Entry 8EUY (electron microscopy, 3.00 A resolution); this record covers chains 1 and Y of the 40 polymer chains in the assembly.

== Chain 1 ==
Molecule: 3497-nt RNA strand
Organism: Schizosaccharomyces pombe
Sequence (3497 nucleotides; row label = number of the first residue in the row; note: 1 number in that range is skipped by the numbering (no residue carries it; nothing is unmodelled there)):
     1 AUUUGACCUC AAAUCAGGUA GGACUACGCG CUGAACUUAA GCAUAUCAAU AAGCGCAGGA
    61 AAAGAAAAUA ACCAUGAUUC CCUCAGUAAC GGCGAGUGAA GCGGGAAAAG CUCAAAUUUG
   121 AAAUCUGGCA ACAUUUCUUU UGUUGUCCGA GUUGUAAUUU CAAGAAGCUG CUUUGAGUGU
   181 AGACGAUCGG UCUAAGUUCC UUGGAACAGG ACGUCAGAGA GGGUGAGAAC CCCGUCUUUG
   241 GUCGAUUGGA UAUGCCAUAU AAAGCGCUUU CGAAGAGUCG AGUUGUUUGG GAAUGCAGCU
   301 CUAAAUGGGU GGUAAAUUUC AUCUAAAGCU AAAUAUUGGC GAGAGACCGA UAGCGAACAA
   361 GUAGAGUGAU CGAAAGAUGA AAAGAACUUU GAAAAGAGAG UUAAAUAGUA CGUGAAAUUG
   421 CUGAAAGGGA AGCAUUGGAA AUCAGUCUUA CCUGGGUGAG AUCAGUAGUC UCUUCGCGAG
   481 ACUAUGCACU CUGAACCUGU GGUAGGUCAG CAUCAGUUUU CGGGGGCGGA AAAAGAAUAA
   541 GGGAAGGUGG CUUUCCGGGU UCUGCCUGGG GAGUGUUUAU AG
  582A C
   583 CC
   586 UUGUUGUAAU ACGUCCACUG GGGACUGAGG ACUGCGGCUU CGUGCCAAGG AUGCUGACAU
   646 AAUGGUUUUC AAUGGCCCGU CUUGAAACAC GGACCAAGGA GUCUAGCAUC UAUGCGAGUG
   706 UUUGGGUGAU GAAAACCCAU CCGCGAAAUG AAAGUGAAUG CAGGUGGGAA CGCCCUUGUG
   766 GCGUGCACCA UCGACCGACC CGGAAGUUUG UCAAUGGAAG GGUUUGAGUA AGAGCAUAGC
   826 UGUUGGGACC CGAAAGAUGG UGAACUAUGC CUGAAUAGGG UGAAGCCAGA GGAAACUCUG
   886 GUGGAGGCUC GUAGAGAUUC UGACGUGCAA AUCGAUCUUC AAAUUUGGGU AUAGGGGCGA
   946 AAGACUAAUC GAACCAUCUA GUAGCUGGUU CCUGCCGAAG UUUCCCUCAG GAUAGCAGAA
  1006 ACUCAGAUCA GUUUUAUGAG GUAAAGCGAA UGAUUAGAGG UCUUGGGGAA GGAAUUUCCU
  1066 CAACCUAUUC UCAAACUUUA AAUAUGUAAG ACGCCCUUGU CGCUUAAUUG GACGUGGGCC
  1126 AUCGAAUGAG AGUUUCUAGU GGGCCAUUUU UGGUAAGCAG AACUGGCGAU GCGGGAUGAA
  1186 CCGAACGUGA GGUUAAGGUG CCGGAAUGUA CGCUCAUCAG ACACCAGAAA AGGUGUUAGU
  1246 UCAUCUAGAC AGCAGGACGG UGGCCAUGGA AGUCGGAAUC CGCUAAGGAG UGUGUAACAA
  1306 CUCACCUGCC GAAUGAACUA GCCCUGAAAA UGGAUGGCGC UUAAGCGUAC UACCCAUACC
  1366 UCACCGUCUG GGUUAGCUUU GAGAAGCUCA GACGAGUAGG CAGGCGUGGA GGUUUGUGAC
  1426 GAAGCCUUGG GCGUGAGCCU GGGUCGAACA GCCUCUAGUG CAGAUCUUGG UGGAAGUAGC
  1486 AAAUAUUCAA AUGAGAACUU UGAAGACUGA AGUGGGGAAA GGUUCCAUGU GAACAGCAGU
  1546 UGGACAUGGG UUAGUCGAUC CUAAGAGAUA GGGAAGCUCC GUAUGAAAGU UGCACGAUUU
  1606 UUCGUGCCUC CUAUCGAAAG GGAAUCCGGU UAAUAUUCCG GAACCAGAAG GUGGAAUCAA
  1666 CACGGCAACG UAAAUGAAGU UGGAGACGUC GGCGGGAGCC CUGGGAAGAG UUCUCUUUUC
  1726 UUUUUAACAA ACCAUUGAAC UACCCUGAAA UCGGUUUAUC CGGAGCUAGG GUAUGGUGUU
  1786 UGGAAGAGUU CAGCGCCUCA UGCUGAAUCC GGUGCGCUCU CGACGGCCCU UGAAAAUCCA
  1846 ACGGAAGAAU GGACCUUCGG GUCCUUGUUU UCACAUCUGG UCGUACUCAU AACCGCAGCA
  1906 GGUCUCCAAG GUGAACAGCC UCUAGUUGAU AGAACAAUGU AGAUAAGGGA AGUCGGCAAA
  1966 AUGGAUCCGU AACUUCGGGA UAAGGAUUGG CUCUAAGGGU UGGGUACGUU GGGCCUUGGA
  2026 ACCUGAACGG UUGCUGGACU GAGCGUGGAC CGAUGUCUUU UCUCGCCUUU CGGGGUGAGA
  2086 AGGGAUGUUG GACCUGCUUG GACCUUGGCG GCCGGGAAGU CCUUGGUCGG GCUUUUCUCC
  2146 UUCUCGGGGA UUAUGCUCUU ACUGGCGUAC GUUUAACAAC CAACUUAGAA CUGGUACGGA
  2206 CAAGGGGAAU CUGACUGUCU AAUUAAAACA UAGCAUUGCG AUGGCCAGAA AGUGGUGUUG
  2266 ACGCAAUGUG AUUUCUGCCC AGUGCUCUGA AUGUCAAAGU GAAGAAAUUC AACCAAGCGC
  2326 GGGUAAACGG CGGGAGUAAC UAUGACUCUC UUAAGGUAGC CAAAUGCCUC GUCAUCUAAC
  2386 UAGUGACGCG CAUGAAUGGA UUAACGAGAU UCCCACUGUC CCUAUCUACU AUCUAGCGAA
  2446 ACCACAGCCU GGGGAACGGG CCAGGCAAAA UCAGCGGGGA AAGAAGACCC UGUUGAGCUU
  2506 GACUCUAGUU UGACAUUGUG AAGAGACAUA GAGGGUGUAG GAUAAGUGGG AGUAUGUUUC
  2566 GGCAUACGCC GGUGAAAUAC CACUACCUUU AUCGUUUCUU UACUUAAUCA AUGAAGCGGA
  2626 AUUGGGAUUU AUUUCCCAUA UUCUAGCGUU AAAGUUUCUU CGCGAACUGA UCCGCGUUGA
  2686 UGACAUUGUC AGGUGGGGAG UUUGGCUGGG GCGGCACAUC UGUUAAAAGA UAACGCAGGU
  2746 GUCCUAAGGG GGACUCAUCG AGAACAGAAA UCUCGAGUAG AAUAAAAGGG UAAAAGUCCC
  2806 CUUGAUUUUG AUUUUCAGUG UGAAUACAAA CCAUGAAAGU GUGGCCUAUC GAUCCUUUGU
  2866 UCCCUCGAAA UUUGAGGACA GAGGUGCCAG AAAAGUUACC ACAGGGAUAA CUGGCUUGUG
  2926 GCAGCCAAGC GUUCAUAGCG ACGUUGCUUU UUGAUUCUUC GAUGUCGGCU CUUCCUAUCA
  2986 UACCGAAGCA GAAUUCGGUA AGCGUUGGAU UGUUCACCCA CUAAUAGGGA ACGUGAGCUG
  3046 GGUUUAGACC GUCGUGAGAC AGGUUAGUUU UACCCUACUG AUGAAGUGUC GUCGCAAUGG
  3106 UAAUUCAACU UAGUACGAGA GGAACCGUUG AUUCAGAUCA UUGGUAUUUG CGGCUGCCUG
  3166 ACAAGGCAAU GCCGCGGAGC UAUCAUCUGC UGGAUAACGG CUGAACGCCU CUAAGCCAGA
  3226 AUCCGUGCCA GAAAGCGACG AUUUUUUGGU CCGCAUGAUU UAUAUGUAUA AAAAUAGAGG
  3286 UAGGACUUGU UCCUACUCUC CUGUAUCGUA GAAGAUGGGC GAUGGUUGAU GAAACGGAAG
  3346 UGUUUUAUUG ACUUGUCCAU GAAAUUCCAU UGAAAUCUUG UGCGGAAUCG AAUCCAUUGC
  3406 AUACGACUUU AAUGUGGAAC GGGGUAUUGU AAGCAGUAGA GUAGCCUUGU UGUUACGAUC
  3466 UGCUGAGAUU AAGCCUUUGU UCCCAAGAUU UG
Not modelled in the structure: 1-2, 37-47, 92-93, 288-293, 315-318, 474-476, 552-572, 582A, 733-748, 775-815, 849-955, 991-994, 1026-1087, 1095-1129, 1228-1231, 1249-1318, 1332-1340, 1486-2436, 2471-3093, 3157-3178, 3247-3252, 3262-3268, 3290-3297, 3376-3384, 3435-3470, 3476-3479
Sequence notes: conflict U3196 (C6346 in 157310483)

== Chain Y ==
Name: 60S ribosomal protein L26
Organism: Schizosaccharomyces pombe
UniProt: P78946 (RL26_SCHPO); residue numbers follow UniProt; this construct covers 1-126
Chain sequence (126 residues; each row starts with the number of its first residue):
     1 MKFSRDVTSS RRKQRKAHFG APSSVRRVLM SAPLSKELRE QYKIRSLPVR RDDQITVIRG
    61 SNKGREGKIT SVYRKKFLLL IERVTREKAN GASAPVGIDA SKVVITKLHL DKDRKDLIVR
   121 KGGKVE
Not modelled in the structure: 126

== How chain 1 and chain Y interact ==
Residue-residue contacts - 84 pairs, chain 1 then chain Y:
  U191(1) - Arg120(Y)  hydrogen bond to the phosphate
  C192(1) - Arg120(Y)  salt bridge to the phosphate
  C192(1) - Lys121(Y)  phosphate contact
  U193(1) - Lys121(Y)  salt bridge to the phosphate
  A195(1) - Arg45(Y)  salt bridge to the phosphate
  G196(1) - Arg45(Y)  salt bridge to the phosphate
  U197(1) - Lys36(Y)  phosphate contact
  U197(1) - Arg39(Y)  salt bridge to the phosphate
  U197(1) - Ile58(Y)  base contact
  U197(1) - Arg59(Y)  hydrogen bond to the base
  U197(1) - Ser101(Y)  base contact
  U197(1) - Lys102(Y)  hydrogen bond to the base
  G204(1) - Ser61(Y)  hydrogen bond to the sugar
  A205(1) - Gly60(Y)  phosphate contact
  A205(1) - Ser61(Y)  sugar contact
  A206(1) - Arg59(Y)  phosphate contact
  A206(1) - Gly60(Y)  hydrogen bond to the phosphate
  A206(1) - Lys63(Y)  salt bridge to the phosphate
  C207(1) - Arg59(Y)  salt bridge to the phosphate
  G219(1) - Met1(Y)  hydrogen bond to the phosphate
  A220(1) - Met1(Y)  hydrogen bond to the phosphate
  A220(1) - Lys2(Y)  hydrogen bond to the sugar
  A220(1) - Val7(Y)  base contact
  A220(1) - Thr8(Y)  base contact
  A220(1) - Ser9(Y)  base contact
  A220(1) - Gln14(Y)  base contact
  G221(1) - Ser9(Y)  hydrogen bond to the sugar
  G221(1) - Ser10(Y)  sugar contact
  G221(1) - Gln14(Y)  hydrogen bond to the base
  G222(1) - Arg11(Y)  salt bridge to the phosphate
  G222(1) - Gln14(Y)  sugar contact
  G222(1) - Arg15(Y)  phosphate contact
  G223(1) - Arg11(Y)  salt bridge to the phosphate
  G223(1) - Arg15(Y)  salt bridge to the phosphate
  G223(1) - His18(Y)  hydrogen bond to the sugar
  G223(1) - Phe19(Y)  sugar contact
  G223(1) - Ser101(Y)  base contact
  U224(1) - Asp99(Y)  hydrogen bond to the sugar
  U224(1) - Ser101(Y)  hydrogen bond to the sugar
  U224(1) - Lys102(Y)  hydrogen bond to the base
  G225(1) - Gly60(Y)  base contact
  G225(1) - Ser61(Y)  hydrogen bond to the base
  A228(1) - Lys102(Y)  base contact
  C231(1) - Pro33(Y)  phosphate contact
  C231(1) - Arg45(Y)  salt bridge to the phosphate
  C231(1) - Ser101(Y)  hydrogen bond to the sugar
  C231(1) - Lys102(Y)  hydrogen bond to the base
  C232(1) - Leu29(Y)  hydrogen bond to the sugar
  C232(1) - Ser31(Y)  phosphate contact
  C232(1) - Pro33(Y)  phosphate contact
  C232(1) - Arg45(Y)  phosphate contact
  C232(1) - Ser46(Y)  phosphate contact
  C232(1) - Ser101(Y)  sugar contact
  C233(1) - Val28(Y)  sugar contact
  C233(1) - Leu29(Y)  sugar contact
  C233(1) - Ser31(Y)  sugar contact
  C233(1) - Ser46(Y)  hydrogen bond to the phosphate
  U235(1) - Met1(Y)  hydrogen bond to the sugar
  U235(1) - Lys2(Y)  phosphate contact
  U235(1) - Val7(Y)  sugar contact
  C236(1) - Met1(Y)  sugar contact
  C236(1) - Lys2(Y)  phosphate contact
  C236(1) - Phe3(Y)  hydrogen bond to the phosphate
  C236(1) - Ser4(Y)  hydrogen bond to the phosphate
  G343(1) - Lys2(Y)  phosphate contact
  G343(1) - Arg5(Y)  sugar contact
  G343(1) - Thr8(Y)  phosphate contact
  G343(1) - Lys13(Y)  salt bridge to the phosphate
  A344(1) - Lys2(Y)  salt bridge to the phosphate
  A344(1) - Thr8(Y)  hydrogen bond to the phosphate
  A344(1) - Ser9(Y)  hydrogen bond to the phosphate
  A383(1) - Arg86(Y)  hydrogen bond to the sugar
  A383(1) - Lys88(Y)  salt bridge to the phosphate
  A383(1) - Ala94(Y)  phosphate contact
  G384(1) - Lys88(Y)  salt bridge to the phosphate
  G384(1) - Ala89(Y)  phosphate contact
  A386(1) - Ala89(Y)  sugar contact
  A386(1) - Asn90(Y)  sugar contact
  U401(1) - Arg86(Y)  hydrogen bond to the phosphate
  U402(1) - Arg86(Y)  salt bridge to the phosphate
  U715(1) - Phe3(Y)  base contact
  G716(1) - Arg5(Y)  base contact
  A717(1) - Arg5(Y)  hydrogen bond to the sugar
  A718(1) - Arg5(Y)  salt bridge to the phosphate
Also at the interface, not in a pair above, chain 1 (41 interface residues in all): U198, A218, C230, G234, U237, A342, A382
Also at the interface, not in a pair above, chain Y (43 interface residues in all): Asp6, Ala32, Asn62, Lys76, Glu87

== Overview ==
Chain 1 and chain Y form an interface of 41 and 43 residues respectively, with 27 hydrogen bonds and 17 salt
bridges. Polar pairs include U197(1)-Arg59(Y), U197(1)-Lys102(Y) and G221(1)-Gln14(Y).
Here chain 1 is a 3497-nt RNA strand and chain Y is 60S ribosomal protein L26, both from Schizosaccharomyces
pombe. Entry 8EUY (Ytm1 associated nascent 60S ribosome (-fkbp39) State 1A) was determined by electron
microscopy (same publication as 8ESQ, 8ESR, 8ETC, 8ETG, 8ETH, 8ETI and 3 further entries).
